Entry 1CQ9 (X-ray diffraction, 3.50 A resolution); this record covers chains A and D of the 4 polymer chains in the assembly.

[Chain A (and D)]
Protein: Protein (peanut lectin)
From: Arachis hypogaea
Notes: chain D of this document is another copy of the same molecule, construct and numbering; everything in this record applies to it too
Reference sequence: P02872 (LECG_ARAHY); residue numbers follow UniProt; this construct covers 1-236
Chain sequence (236 residues; each row starts with the number of its first residue):
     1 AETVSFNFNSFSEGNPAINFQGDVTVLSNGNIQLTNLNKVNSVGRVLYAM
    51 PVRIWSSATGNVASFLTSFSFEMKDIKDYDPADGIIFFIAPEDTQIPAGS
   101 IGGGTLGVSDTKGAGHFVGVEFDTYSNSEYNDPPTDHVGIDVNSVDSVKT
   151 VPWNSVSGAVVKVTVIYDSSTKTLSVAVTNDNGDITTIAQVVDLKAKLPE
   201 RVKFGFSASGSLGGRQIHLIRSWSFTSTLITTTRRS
Unresolved in the structure: 233-236
Metal / ion sites: Mn2+: E121, D123, D132, H137; Ca2+: D123, Y125, N127, D132
Curated features (UniProtKB/Swiss-Prot):
  - binding site (Ca(2+)): D146
  - binding site (Mn(2+)): D146
  - natural variant: K172 (K172A: In minor form), I185 (K185I: In minor form; this construct carries the variant)

[Chain A / chain D interface]
Pairs across the interface - 37 pairs, chain A then chain D:
  A1(A) - D184(D)
  T3(A) - D184(D)  hydrogen bond
  S64(A) - I185(D)
  S64(A) - T187(D)  hydrogen bond
  F65(A) - I185(D)  hydrophobic
  L66(A) - A177(D)  hydrophobic
  L66(A) - I185(D)
  K149(A) - T171(D)
  I166(A) - I166(D)  hydrophobic
  D168(A) - T187(D)  hydrogen bond
  D168(A) - I188(D)  hydrogen bond (side chain-backbone)
  D168(A) - A189(D)  hydrogen bond (side chain-backbone)
  T171(A) - K149(D)
  T171(A) - A189(D)
  T173(A) - T173(D)
  S175(A) - I166(D)
  S175(A) - S175(D)  hydrogen bond
  A177(A) - I166(D)  hydrophobic
  T179(A) - L66(D)
  G183(A) - T3(D)
  G183(A) - T226(D)
  D184(A) - T3(D)  hydrogen bond
  D184(A) - T228(D)
  I185(A) - S64(D)
  I185(A) - F65(D)  hydrophobic
  I185(A) - L66(D)
  I185(A) - T226(D)
  I185(A) - T228(D)  hydrogen bond (backbone-side chain)
  T187(A) - S64(D)  hydrogen bond
  T187(A) - D168(D)  hydrogen bond
  I188(A) - D168(D)
  A189(A) - D168(D)
  A189(A) - T171(D)
  T226(A) - G183(D)
  T226(A) - I185(D)
  T228(A) - D184(D)
  T228(A) - I185(D)  hydrogen bond (side chain-backbone)
Other interface residues (no listed pair), chain A (27 interface residues in all): T164, Y167, S169, S170, V176, S227
Other interface residues (no listed pair), chain D (24 interface residues in all): A1, T164, Y167, S169, T179

[Summary]
27 residues of chain A face 24 of chain D across their interface; the contacts include 11 hydrogen bonds.
Among the polar pairs are T3(A)-D184(D), S64(A)-T187(D) and D168(A)-T187(D). Curated annotation (UniProt)
lists Ca2+-binding residue D146(A) and Mn2+-binding residue D146(A) on chain A.
Both chains are Protein (peanut lectin) (Arachis hypogaea). Entry 1CQ9 (Peanut lectin-triclinic form) was
determined by X-ray diffraction, deposited together with 1CR7.
